PDB entry 9D19 | electron microscopy, 2.88 A resolution | chains E and H of the 8 polymer chains in the assembly

== Chain E (and H) ==
Protein: Large-conductance Ca2+-activated K+ channel beta2 subunit, Calcium-activated potassium channel subunit beta-4
Organism: Homo sapiens
Notes: fragment: N-terminal 45 residues of kcnmb2 ligated to kcnmb4 (devoid of N terminal first 15 residues); chain H of this document is another copy of the same molecule, construct and numbering; everything in this record applies to it too
UniProtKB: chimeric construct of B5BNX0, Q86W47: residues 2-44 from B5BNX0 (B5BNX0_HUMAN) positions 2-44 (same numbers); residues 45-240 from Q86W47 positions 15-210 (UniProt number = residue number - 30)
Chain sequence (239 residues; numbered 2 to 240; the number before each row is that of its first residue):
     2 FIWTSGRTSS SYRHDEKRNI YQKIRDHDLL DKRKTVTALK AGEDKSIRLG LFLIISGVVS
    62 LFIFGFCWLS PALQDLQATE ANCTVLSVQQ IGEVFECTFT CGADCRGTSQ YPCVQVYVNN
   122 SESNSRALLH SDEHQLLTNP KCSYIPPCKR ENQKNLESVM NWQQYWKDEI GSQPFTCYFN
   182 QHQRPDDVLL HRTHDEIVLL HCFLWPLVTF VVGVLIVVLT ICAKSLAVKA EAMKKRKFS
Not modelled in the structure: 14-33, 236-240 (chain H: 2-33, 236-240)
UniProt features mapped onto this chain:
  - glycosylation (N-linked (GlcNAc...) asparagine): Asn-83, Asn-120
Disulfide bonds: Cys-84/Cys-178, Cys-98/Cys-149, Cys-114/Cys-143

== How chain E and chain H interact ==
Pairs across the interface (13; chain E residue first):
  Phe-100(E) / Lys-142(H)
  Cys-102(E) / Pro-141(H)  hydrophobic
  Asp-105(E) / Leu-138(H)
  Cys-106(E) / Leu-138(H)  hydrophobic
  Cys-106(E) / Pro-141(H)
  Gln-111(E) / Glu-94(H)
  Arg-151(E) / Leu-129(H)
  Arg-151(E) / His-131(H)
  Arg-151(E) / Pro-141(H)  hydrogen bond (side chain-backbone)
  Arg-151(E) / Asp-187(H)  salt bridge
  Arg-151(E) / Asp-188(H)  salt bridge
  Glu-152(E) / Tyr-118(H)
  Asn-153(E) / Lys-142(H)
Other interface residues (no listed pair), chain E (11 interface residues in all): Gly-103, Arg-107, Gly-108
Other interface residues (no listed pair), chain H (11 interface residues in all): Leu-137, Gln-184

== Summary ==
The chain E/chain H interface involves 11 residues from each chain; the contacts include 1 hydrogen bond and 2
salt bridges. Polar contacts include Arg-151(E)/Asp-187(H), Arg-151(E)/Asp-188(H) and Arg-151(E)/Pro-141(H).
Both chains are Large-conductance Ca2+-activated K+ channel beta2 subunit, Calcium-activated potassium channel
subunit beta-4 (Homo sapiens). Entry 9D19 (Ca2+ bound open-inactivated hSlo1 + beta2N-beta4 channel in
detergent-conformation 3 of inactivating domain) was determined by electron microscopy, deposited together
with 9CZH, 9CZJ, 9CZK, 9CZM, 9CZO, 9CZQ and 9D18.
